Entry 6CO6 (X-ray diffraction, 1.70 A resolution); this record covers chains A and B.

[Chain A]
Protein: Probable CoA-transferase alpha subunit
Source organism: Rhodococcus jostii
UniProt: Q0S7P9 (Q0S7P9_RHOJR); residues 2-296 here = UniProt positions 2-296
Chain sequence (308 residues; each row starts with the number of its first residue; numbers below 1 keep their minus sign (Met-11 is residue -11)):
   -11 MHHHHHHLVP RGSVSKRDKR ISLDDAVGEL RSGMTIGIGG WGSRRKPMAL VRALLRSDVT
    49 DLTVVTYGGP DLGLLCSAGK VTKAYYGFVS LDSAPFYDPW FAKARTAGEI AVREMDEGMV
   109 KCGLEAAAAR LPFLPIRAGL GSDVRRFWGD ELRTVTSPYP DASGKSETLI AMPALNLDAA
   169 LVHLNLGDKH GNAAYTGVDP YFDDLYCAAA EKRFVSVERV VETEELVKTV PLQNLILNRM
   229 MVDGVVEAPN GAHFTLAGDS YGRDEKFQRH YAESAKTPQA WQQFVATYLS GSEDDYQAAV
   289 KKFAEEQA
Disordered / not traced: -11 to 1, 295-296
Differences from the reference sequence: initiating methionine (-11); expression tag (-10 to 1)

[Chain B]
Protein: Probable CoA-transferase beta subunit
Source organism: Rhodococcus jostii (strain RHA1)
UniProt: Q0S7Q0 (Q0S7Q0_RHOJR); residue numbers follow UniProt; this construct covers 1-253
Chain sequence (253 residues; numbered 1 to 253; the number before each row is that of its first residue):
     1 MSETITEVTR AEYCAIACAD IFSGAGEIMA SPMATLPLIG ARLARLTTEP DLLITDGEAL
    61 IFADTPAVGA KAPIEGWMPF RKVFDVVASG RRHVVMGANQ IDRHGNQNLS AFGPLQQPTR
   121 QMFGVRGAPG NTINHPTSYW VGKHTSRVFC DTVDIVSGVG YDQIDPENPA YRFHHLHRVV
   181 SNLGVFDFGG PDHTFRALSL HPGVTADQVA DNTSFEVAGL ADAGVTREPT DEELRLIREV
   241 LDPRSLRDRE VSV
Disordered / not traced: 1-5
Reported in the primary citation:
  - catalytic residues: Arg92, Arg126

[How chain A and chain B interact]
Residue-residue contacts (95; chain A residue first):
  Trp29(A) with Phe80(B); Phe84(B), hydrophobic
  Arg32(A) with Glu58(B); Phe80(B)
  Tyr55(A) with Phe84(B)
  Gly75(A) with Arg126(B), hydrogen bond (backbone-backbone)
  Phe76(A) with Phe123(B); Arg126(B)
  Val77(A) with Phe123(B), hydrogen bond (backbone-backbone)
  Ser78(A) with Phe123(B)
  Phe84(A) with Phe123(B)
  Tyr85(A) with Met122(B), hydrophobic; Phe123(B), hydrophobic
  Phe89(A) with Gln121(B)
  Ala90(A) with Gln121(B)
  Arg93(A) with Leu115(B), hydrogen bond (side chain-backbone); Gln116(B); Gln117(B); Pro118(B); Gln121(B), hydrogen bond
  Thr94(A) with Gln117(B), hydrogen bond (backbone-side chain); Pro118(B); Thr119(B)
  Ala95(A) with Gln117(B)
  Gly96(A) with Gln116(B); Gln117(B)
  Ala99(A) with Gln116(B)
  Val100(A) with Gln116(B), hydrogen bond (backbone-side chain)
  Arg101(A) with Gln116(B)
  Glu102(A) with Ser110(B), hydrogen bond; Gly124(B); Val125(B), hydrogen bond (side chain-backbone)
  Met103(A) with Val125(B)
  Asp104(A) with Val125(B); Arg126(B); Gly127(B); Pro129(B); Gly130(B), hydrogen bond (side chain-backbone)
  Glu105(A) with Phe84(B); Arg126(B), hydrogen bond (backbone-backbone); Gly127(B)
  Gly106(A) with Phe84(B)
  Lys109(A) with Arg81(B), hydrogen bond (side chain-backbone); Phe84(B); Asp85(B), salt bridge
  Arg125(A) with Ala88(B), hydrogen bond (side chain-backbone); Ile133(B); Asn134(B), hydrogen bond; Ala170(B), hydrogen bond (side chain-backbone); Arg172(B); Phe173(B)
  Ala126(A) with Gly130(B); Ile133(B)
  Leu128(A) with Ile133(B); Val159(B); Ala170(B), hydrophobic; Tyr171(B)
  Gly129(A) with Val156(B); Val159(B); Gln163(B); Tyr171(B), hydrogen bond (backbone-side chain)
  Ser130(A) with Pro129(B); Val156(B)
  Asp131(A) with Ile155(B); Val156(B), hydrogen bond (side chain-backbone)
  Val132(A) with Pro129(B), hydrophobic
  Arg134(A) with Leu115(B)
  Phe135(A) with Leu115(B); Gln116(B)
  Asp149(A) with Pro169(B); Arg172(B), salt bridge
  Lys153(A) with Glu167(B); Pro169(B)
  Ser154(A) with Pro169(B)
  Glu155(A) with Asn168(B); Pro169(B); Ala170(B); Arg172(B), salt bridge
  Thr156(A) with Asn168(B), hydrogen bond (backbone-side chain); Ala170(B)
  Leu157(A) with Ala170(B), hydrophobic
  Tyr183(A) with Trp77(B)
  Val186(A) with Glu58(B); Ala59(B); Trp77(B), hydrogen bond (backbone-side chain)
  Asp187(A) with Pro79(B); Phe80(B), hydrogen bond (side chain-backbone)
  Pro188(A) with Trp77(B); Arg81(B)
  Tyr189(A) with Phe80(B), hydrophobic; Arg81(B), hydrogen bond (backbone-side chain)
  Phe190(A) with Phe80(B); Arg81(B); Phe84(B), hydrophobic
  Asp192(A) with Arg81(B), salt bridge
Also at the interface, not in a pair above, chain A (49 interface residues in all): Ile98, Gly127, Leu193
Also at the interface, not in a pair above, chain B (44 interface residues in all): Leu60, Arg120, Ala128, Asn131, Asp154, Ser157, Pro166
From the paper, about this interface:
  - interface residues, chain B: Glu58(B)

[Summary]
Chain A and chain B form an interface of 49 and 44 residues respectively, with 20 hydrogen bonds and 4 salt
bridges. Among the polar pairs are Lys109(A)-Asp85(B), Asp149(A)-Arg172(B) and Glu155(A)-Arg172(B). The paper
reports catalytic residues Arg92(B) and Arg126(B); the interface residue Glu58(B).
Here chain A is Probable CoA-transferase alpha subunit (Rhodococcus jostii) and chain B is Probable
CoA-transferase beta subunit (Rhodococcus jostii (strain RHA1)). Entry 6CO6 (Crystal structure of Rhodococcus
jostii RHA1 IpdAB) was determined by X-ray diffraction together with 6CO9, 6COJ and 6CON from the same study.
